PDB entry 6N8Z | electron microscopy, 9.30 A resolution (very low resolution: no residue pairs are listed; an interface is given only as per-side residue counts) | chains D and E of the 6 polymer chains in the assembly

== Chain D (and E) ==
Name: Heat shock protein 104
From: Saccharomyces cerevisiae (strain ATCC 204508 / S288c)
Notes: chain E of this document is another copy of the same molecule, construct and numbering; everything in this record applies to it too
UniProtKB: P31539 (HS104_YEAST); numbering as in UniProt (aligned over 6-884)
Chain sequence (879 residues; numbered 6 to 884; the number before each row is that of its first residue):
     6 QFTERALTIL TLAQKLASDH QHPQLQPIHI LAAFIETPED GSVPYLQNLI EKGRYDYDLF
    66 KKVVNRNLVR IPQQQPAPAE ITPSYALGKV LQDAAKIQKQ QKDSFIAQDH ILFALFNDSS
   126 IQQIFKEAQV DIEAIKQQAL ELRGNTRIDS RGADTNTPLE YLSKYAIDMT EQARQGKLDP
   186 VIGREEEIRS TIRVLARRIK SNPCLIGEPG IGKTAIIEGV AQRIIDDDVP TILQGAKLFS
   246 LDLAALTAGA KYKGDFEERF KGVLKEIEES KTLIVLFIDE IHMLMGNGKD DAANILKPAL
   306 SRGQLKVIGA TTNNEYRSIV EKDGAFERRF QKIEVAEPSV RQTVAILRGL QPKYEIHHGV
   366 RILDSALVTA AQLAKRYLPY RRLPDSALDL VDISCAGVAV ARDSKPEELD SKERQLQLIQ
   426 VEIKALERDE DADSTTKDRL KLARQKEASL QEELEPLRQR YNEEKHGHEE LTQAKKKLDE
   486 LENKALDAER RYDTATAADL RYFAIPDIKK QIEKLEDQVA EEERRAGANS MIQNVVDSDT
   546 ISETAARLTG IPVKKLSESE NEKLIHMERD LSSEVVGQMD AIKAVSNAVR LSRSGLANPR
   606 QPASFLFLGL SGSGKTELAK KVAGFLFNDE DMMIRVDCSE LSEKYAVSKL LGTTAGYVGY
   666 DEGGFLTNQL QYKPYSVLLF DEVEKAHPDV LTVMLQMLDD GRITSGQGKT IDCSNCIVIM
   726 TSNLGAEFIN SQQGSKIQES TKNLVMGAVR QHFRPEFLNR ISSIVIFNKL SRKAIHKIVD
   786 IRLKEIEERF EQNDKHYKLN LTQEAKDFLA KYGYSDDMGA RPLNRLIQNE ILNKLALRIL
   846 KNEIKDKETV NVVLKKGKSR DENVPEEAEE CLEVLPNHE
Unresolved in the structure: 150-164, 411-537, 860-873
Disulfide bonds: Cys-718/Cys-721
Ligand contacts:
  - ATP (adenosine-5'-triphosphate), molecule 1: Asp-184, Pro-185, Val-186, Ile-187, Arg-189, Pro-214, Gly-215, Ile-216, Gly-217, Lys-218, Thr-219, Ala-220, Ile-351, Leu-355, Pro-389, Leu-393
  - ATP, molecule 2: Lys-302, Arg-307, Ala-330, Arg-333, Arg-334
  - ATP, molecule 3: Glu-579, Val-580, Val-581, Gln-583, Leu-615, Ser-616, Gly-617, Ser-618, Gly-619, Lys-620, Thr-621, Glu-622, Asn-728, Leu-775, Ile-783, Arg-787, Glu-790, Ala-825, Arg-826
UniProt features mapped onto this chain:
  - motif: Asn-773 to Lys-789 (Nuclear localization signal)
  - binding site (ATP): Gly-212 to Thr-219, Gly-614 to Thr-621
  - modified residue: Ser-206 (Phosphoserine), Ser-306 (Phosphoserine), Thr-499 (Phosphothreonine), Ser-535 (Phosphoserine)
  - cross-link (Glycyl lysine isopeptide (Lys-Gly)): Lys-442 (interchain with G-Cter in ubiquitin), Lys-620 (interchain with G-Cter in ubiquitin)
  - mutagenesis: Asp-184 (D184A/D/F/N/L/Q/S: Confers resistance to prion-curing by guanidine; D184K/W/Y: Impairs prion propagation), Gly-217 (G217S: Largely reduces ATP hydrolysis. Alters bud morphology and causes septin mislocalization; when associated with I-499; G217V: Completely abolishes ATP hydrolysis), Lys-218 (K218T: Abolishes substrate binding. Unable to confer thermotolerance. Reduces ATP hydrolysis by 98%; when associated with T-315. Completely abolishes ATPase activity; when associated with T-620), Tyr-257 (Y257A: Reduces thermotolerance 10-fold), Glu-285 (E285Q: In HSP104(TRAP); completely abolishes ATP hydrolysis, but does not affect nucleotide binding, thus keeping HSP104 in an ATP-bound state; when associated with Q-687), Ala-315 (A315T: Reduces ATP hydrolysis by 98%; when associated with T-218), Thr-317 (T317A: Reduces rate of ATP hydrolysis at NBD1 nearly 10-fold. No effect on oligomerization), Arg-334 (R334M: Reduces ATPase activity by 80%. Impairs oligomerization), Arg-419 (R419M: Reduces ATPase activity by 80%), Arg-444 (R444M: Reduces ATPase activity by 80%), Leu-462 (L462R: Impairs prion propagation, but does not affect thermotolerance), Arg-495 (R495M: Increases ATPase activity 3-fold), 18 further mutagenesis entries in UniProt
Reported in the primary citation:
  - mutagenesis - E285A/E687A: abolished catalytic activity on ATP

== Chain D / chain E interface ==
At this resolution (9 A) residue pairs are not listed: 77 residues of chain D and 82 of chain E lie at the interface.

== Summary ==
77 residues of chain D face 82 of chain E across their interface. Bound to chain D: 3 copies of ATP. UniProt
lists 16 ATP-binding residues and 30 mutagenesis sites on chain D. The paper reports that E285A/E687A of chain
D abolish catalytic activity on ATP.
Both chains are Heat shock protein 104 (Saccharomyces cerevisiae (strain ATCC 204508 / S288c)). Entry 6N8Z
(HSP104DWB extended conformation) was determined by electron microscopy (same publication as 6N8T and 6N8V).
